PDB entry 4HEA | X-ray diffraction, 3.30 A resolution | chains 4 and 5 of the 16 polymer chains in the assembly

[Chain 4]
Molecule: NADH-quinone oxidoreductase subunit 4
Organism: Thermus thermophilus
Notes: EC 1.6.5.3
UniProt: Q56220 (NQO4_THET8); residue numbers follow UniProt; this construct covers 1-409
Chain sequence (409 residues; each row starts with the number of its first residue):
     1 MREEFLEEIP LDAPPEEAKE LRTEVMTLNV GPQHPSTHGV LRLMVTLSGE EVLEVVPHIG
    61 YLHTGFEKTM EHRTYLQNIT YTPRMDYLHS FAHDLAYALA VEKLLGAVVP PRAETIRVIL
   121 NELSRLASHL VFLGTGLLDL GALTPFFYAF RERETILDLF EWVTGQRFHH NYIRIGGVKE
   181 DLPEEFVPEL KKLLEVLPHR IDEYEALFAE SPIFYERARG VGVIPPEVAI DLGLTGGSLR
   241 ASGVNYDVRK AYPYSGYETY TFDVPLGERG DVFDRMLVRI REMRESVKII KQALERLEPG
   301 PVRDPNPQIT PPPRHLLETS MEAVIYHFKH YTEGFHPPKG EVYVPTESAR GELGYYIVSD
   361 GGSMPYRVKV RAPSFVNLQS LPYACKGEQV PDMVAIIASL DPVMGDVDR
Not modelled in the structure: 1-25

[Chain 5]
Molecule: NADH-quinone oxidoreductase subunit 5
Organism: Thermus thermophilus
Notes: EC 1.6.5.3
UniProt: Q56219 (NQO5_THET8); residue numbers follow UniProt; this construct covers 1-207
Chain sequence (207 residues; row label = number of the first residue in the row):
     1 MRLERVLEEA RAKGYPIEDN GLGNLWVVLP RERFKEEMAH YKAMGFNFLA DIVGLDYLTY
    61 PDPRPERFAV VYELVSLPGW KDGDGSRFFV RVYVPEEDPR LPTVTDLWGS ANFLEREVYD
   121 LFGIVFEGHP DLRKILTPED LEGHPLRKDY PLGETPTLFR EGRYIIPAEF RAALTGKDPG
   181 LTFYKGGSRK GYRSLWADLK KAREVKG
Not modelled in the structure: 197-207

[How chain 4 and chain 5 interact]
Residue-residue contacts (125; chain 4 residue first):
  Pro57(4) - Phe113(5)  hydrophobic
  Pro57(4) - Arg133(5)
  His58(4) - Arg133(5)
  Ile59(4) - Ile135(5)
  Gly60(4) - Leu136(5)
  Glu67(4) - Leu146(5)
  Lys68(4) - Pro145(5)  hydrogen bond (side chain-backbone)
  Lys68(4) - Leu146(5)
  Lys68(4) - Arg147(5)  hydrogen bond (side chain-backbone)
  Lys68(4) - Tyr150(5)  hydrogen bond (side chain-backbone)
  Lys68(4) - Leu152(5)
  Thr69(4) - Leu152(5)
  Glu71(4) - Lys148(5)  salt bridge
  His72(4) - Leu152(5)
  His72(4) - Arg171(5)  hydrogen bond (backbone-side chain)
  Arg73(4) - Glu154(5)  salt bridge
  Arg73(4) - Arg171(5)
  Thr74(4) - Ala173(5)
  Lys103(4) - Leu22(5)  hydrogen bond (side chain-backbone)
  Leu104(4) - Leu22(5)  hydrophobic
  Leu104(4) - Arg193(5)  hydrogen bond (backbone-side chain)
  Leu105(4) - Arg193(5)
  Leu105(4) - Ser194(5)  hydrogen bond (backbone-backbone)
  Gly106(4) - Arg193(5)
  Gly106(4) - Ser194(5)
  Pro226(4) - Trp80(5)  hydrophobic
  Ile230(4) - Asn47(5)
  Ile230(4) - Phe48(5)
  Ile230(4) - Leu77(5)  hydrophobic
  Ile230(4) - Trp80(5)
  Ile230(4) - Ser110(5)
  Asp231(4) - Leu107(5)
  Asp231(4) - Trp108(5)
  Asp231(4) - Gly109(5)  hydrogen bond (backbone-backbone)
  Asp231(4) - Ser110(5)  hydrogen bond (backbone-backbone)
  Leu232(4) - Gly109(5)
  Leu232(4) - Ser110(5)  hydrogen bond (backbone-side chain)
  Gly233(4) - Phe48(5)
  Gly233(4) - Ser110(5)  hydrogen bond (backbone-side chain)
  Thr235(4) - Phe48(5)
  Gly243(4) - Trp80(5)
  Val244(4) - Leu77(5)  hydrophobic
  Asn245(4) - Gly79(5)  hydrogen bond (backbone-backbone)
  Tyr246(4) - Leu77(5)  hydrophobic
  Tyr246(4) - Pro78(5)
  Tyr246(4) - Arg87(5)  hydrogen bond
  Tyr252(4) - Val75(5)
  Tyr252(4) - Gly85(5)  hydrogen bond (side chain-backbone)
  Tyr252(4) - Arg87(5)
  Asn306(4) - Tyr192(5)  hydrogen bond
  Asn306(4) - Ser194(5)
  Gln308(4) - Ser188(5)  hydrogen bond
  Gln308(4) - Tyr192(5)
  Thr332(4) - Ala172(5)
  Thr332(4) - Ala173(5)
  Glu333(4) - Ala172(5)
  Glu333(4) - Ala173(5)
  Glu333(4) - Leu174(5)
  Glu333(4) - Arg189(5)  salt bridge
  His336(4) - Leu174(5)
  His336(4) - Ser188(5)
  His336(4) - Arg189(5)  hydrogen bond (side chain-backbone)
  His336(4) - Gly191(5)
  His336(4) - Tyr192(5)  hydrogen bond (backbone-backbone)
  Pro337(4) - Gly191(5)
  Pro337(4) - Tyr192(5)
  Pro338(4) - Tyr192(5)
  Pro338(4) - Arg193(5)
  Lys339(4) - Tyr60(5)
  Lys339(4) - Asp62(5)  salt bridge
  Glu341(4) - Asn20(5)  hydrogen bond (backbone-side chain)
  Glu341(4) - Trp26(5)
  Glu341(4) - Tyr57(5)  hydrogen bond
  Glu341(4) - Arg64(5)  salt bridge
  Glu341(4) - Arg91(5)  salt bridge
  Val342(4) - Leu22(5)  hydrophobic
  Val342(4) - Asn24(5)
  Tyr343(4) - Asn24(5)  hydrogen bond (backbone-side chain)
  Pro345(4) - Arg87(5)
  Glu352(4) - Phe48(5)
  Glu352(4) - Glu73(5)
  Glu352(4) - Arg87(5)  salt bridge
  Tyr356(4) - Trp26(5)
  Tyr356(4) - Val53(5)  hydrophobic
  Tyr356(4) - Leu55(5)  hydrophobic
  Tyr356(4) - Arg91(5)
  Ser359(4) - Tyr60(5)  hydrogen bond (backbone-side chain)
  Asp360(4) - Tyr60(5)
  Asp360(4) - Pro61(5)
  Asp360(4) - Thr175(5)  hydrogen bond
  Asp360(4) - Gly176(5)  hydrogen bond (side chain-backbone)
  Gly361(4) - Arg189(5)
  Gly361(4) - Gly191(5)
  Gly362(4) - Leu174(5)
  Gly362(4) - Thr175(5)
  Gly362(4) - Gly176(5)
  Ser363(4) - Ala173(5)
  Ser363(4) - Leu174(5)  hydrogen bond (backbone-backbone)
  Met364(4) - Ala173(5)  hydrophobic
  Met364(4) - Leu174(5)  hydrogen bond (backbone-backbone)
  Tyr366(4) - Asp56(5)  hydrogen bond (side chain-backbone)
  Tyr366(4) - Tyr57(5)
  Tyr366(4) - Leu58(5)  hydrogen bond (side chain-backbone)
  Tyr366(4) - Thr59(5)  hydrogen bond (side chain-backbone)
  Tyr366(4) - Tyr60(5)  hydrogen bond (side chain-backbone)
  Tyr366(4) - Lys148(5)  hydrogen bond (backbone-side chain)
  Arg367(4) - Val53(5)
  Arg367(4) - Gly54(5)  hydrogen bond (side chain-backbone)
  Arg367(4) - Leu55(5)
  Arg367(4) - Phe122(5)
  Arg367(4) - Leu146(5)
  Lys369(4) - Asp51(5)
  Lys369(4) - Val53(5)
  Lys369(4) - Glu117(5)  salt bridge
  Arg371(4) - Ala50(5)
  Arg371(4) - Asp51(5)  salt bridge
  Phe375(4) - Ile135(5)  hydrophobic
  Val376(4) - Ala50(5)
  Val376(4) - Leu114(5)  hydrophobic
  Gln379(4) - Gly109(5)
  Gln379(4) - Ser110(5)  hydrogen bond (side chain-backbone)
  Gln379(4) - Asn112(5)  hydrogen bond (side chain-backbone)
  Gln379(4) - Phe113(5)  hydrogen bond (side chain-backbone)
  Asp408(4) - Leu136(5)
  Arg409(4) - Glu117(5)  salt bridge
Other interface residues (no listed pair), chain 4 (64 interface residues in all): His63, Val108, Glu227, Leu239, Ala251, Ile309, Gly340, Val358, Leu378
Other interface residues (no listed pair), chain 5 (72 interface residues in all): Gly23, Lys42, Leu49, Ile52, Lys81, Ser86, Phe89, Ala111, Pro151, Lys177, Lys185, Lys190, Trp196

[Overview]
The interface between chain 4 and chain 5 involves 64 residues on one side and 72 on the other, with 35
hydrogen bonds and 10 salt bridges. Polar pairs include Glu71(4)-Lys148(5), Arg73(4)-Glu154(5) and
Glu333(4)-Arg189(5).
Here chain 4 is NADH-quinone oxidoreductase subunit 4 and chain 5 is NADH-quinone oxidoreductase subunit 5,
both from Thermus thermophilus. Entry 4HEA (Crystal structure of the entire respiratory complex I from Thermus
thermophilus) was determined by X-ray diffraction, deposited together with 4HE8.
